PDB entry 7VPY | X-ray diffraction, 1.60 A resolution | chain A

# Chain A
Protein: Nanobody
From: Vicugna pacos
Notes: antibody fragment or engineered binder
Chain sequence (144 residues; each row starts with the number of its first residue; numbers below 1 keep their minus sign (Met-21 is residue -21)):
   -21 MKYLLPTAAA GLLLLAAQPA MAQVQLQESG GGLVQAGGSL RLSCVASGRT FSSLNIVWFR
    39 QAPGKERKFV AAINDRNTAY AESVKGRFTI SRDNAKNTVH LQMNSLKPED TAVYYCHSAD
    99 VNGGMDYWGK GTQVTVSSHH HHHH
Disordered / not traced: -21 to 1, 118-122
Cystine bridges: Cys22-Cys94

# Summary
Chain A is Nanobody (Vicugna pacos); the structure, Crystal structure of the neutralizing nanobody P86 against
SARS-CoV-2, was determined by X-ray diffraction (same publication as 7VQ0).
